Entry 8QKH (electron microscopy, 4.15 A resolution (low resolution: residue-level contacts below are approximate; hydrogen-bond / salt-bridge calls are withheld)); this record covers chains A and G of the 8 polymer chains in the assembly.

Chain A:
Name: Capsid protein
Source organism: Staphylococcus phage 812
Reference sequence: A1YTN7 (A1YTN7_9CAUD); residue numbers follow UniProt; this construct covers 1-292
Chain sequence (292 residues; numbered 1 to 292; the number before each row is that of its first residue):
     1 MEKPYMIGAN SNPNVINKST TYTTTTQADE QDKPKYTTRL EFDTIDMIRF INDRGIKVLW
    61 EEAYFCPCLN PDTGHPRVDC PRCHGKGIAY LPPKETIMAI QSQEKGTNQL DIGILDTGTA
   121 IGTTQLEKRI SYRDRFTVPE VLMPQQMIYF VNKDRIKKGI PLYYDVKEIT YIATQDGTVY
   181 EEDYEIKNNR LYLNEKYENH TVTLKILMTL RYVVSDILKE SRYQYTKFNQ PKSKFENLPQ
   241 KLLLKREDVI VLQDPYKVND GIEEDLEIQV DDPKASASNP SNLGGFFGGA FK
Unresolved in the structure: 1, 270-292
Ion coordination: Zn2+: Cys66, Cys68, Cys80, Cys83
What the authors report for this chain:
  - conformationally variable residues (loop rearrangement): Gly106, Gly113, Gly118

Chain G:
Name: Baseplate hub assembly protein
Source organism: Staphylococcus phage 812
Reference sequence: A1YTN9 (A1YTN9_9CAUD); residue numbers follow UniProt; this construct covers 1-278
Chain sequence (278 residues; numbered 1 to 278; the number before each row is that of its first residue):
     1 MAITSVDSYL LSEIKPRLNT VLENCYIIDE VLKDFDYQTR ESFKEAFCGK NAQHEVTVGF
    61 NFPKFKNNYE AHYLIQLGQG QETKNSLGSI QSSYFEATGD TLVESSTAIR EDDKLVFTVS
   121 KPIGELIKVE DIEFAKYDNL QVEGNKVSFK YQTNEDYENY NANIIFTEKK NDSKGLVKGF
   181 TVEEQVTVVG LSFNVDVARC LDAVLKMILI SMRDSIEEQQ TFQLQNLSFG DIAPIIEDGD
   241 SMIFGRPTII KYTSSLDLDY TITQDINKLT FKERKDWK
Unresolved in the structure: 1, 277-278

How chain A and chain G interact:
Pairs across the interface (54):
  Asn70(A) with Asp36(G); Gln38(G)
  Asp72(A) with Asp36(G)
  Thr73(A) with Asp196(G); Arg199(G)
  His75(A) with Val195(G); Asp196(G)
  Pro76(A) with Asn194(G)
  Arg77(A) with Gln38(G); Glu45(G)
  Val78(A) with Ser42(G); Ala46(G); Val197(G)
  Leu110(A) with Phe62(G); Ile236(G)
  Asp111(A) with Asn61(G); Phe62(G); Pro63(G)
  Ile112(A) with Pro63(G); Asn67(G); Tyr69(G); Leu74(G); Leu191(G); Ile236(G)
  Gly113(A) with Pro63(G); Tyr69(G)
  Ile114(A) with Lys64(G); Phe65(G); Lys66(G); Tyr69(G)
  Leu115(A) with Tyr69(G)
  Thr117(A) with Asp238(G); Gly239(G)
  Ile148(A) with Phe65(G)
  Asp154(A) with Asn19(G)
  Arg155(A) with Glu55(G)
  Lys158(A) with Lys50(G); Ala52(G)
  Pro161(A) with Glu55(G)
  Tyr163(A) with Lys66(G); Asn68(G)
  Tyr164(A) with Lys66(G)
  Arg190(A) with Gln53(G)
  Lys245(A) with Asp238(G); Gly239(G)
  Arg246(A) with Asp240(G)
  Glu247(A) with Asp240(G)
  Asp248(A) with Lys66(G); Asp240(G)
  Val249(A) with Asp240(G); Ser241(G); Ile243(G)
  Ile250(A) with Phe193(G); Ser241(G)
Also at the interface, not in a pair above, chain A (33 interface residues in all): Asp79, Gly85, Asn108, Gln109, Val213
Also at the interface, not in a pair above, chain G (40 interface residues in all): Thr39, Phe43, His54, Thr57, Gln76, Ile235, Glu237

In short:
33 residues of chain A and 40 residues of chain G are in contact. Cys66(A), Cys68(A), Cys80(A) and Cys83(A)
form the Zn2+ site. From the paper: conformational variability at Gly106(A), Gly113(A) and Gly118(A).
Chain A is Capsid protein and chain G is Baseplate hub assembly protein, both from Staphylococcus phage 812;
the structure, Neck of phage 812 virion (C6), was determined by electron microscopy together with 8Q01, 8Q1I,
8Q7D, 8QEK, 8QEM, 8QJE, 8R5G and 8R69 from the same study.
